Entry 4R8O (X-ray diffraction, 2.50 A resolution); this record covers chain A.

# Chain A
Name: Uncharacterized protein
From: Bacteroides vulgatus
Reference sequence: A6KZN2 (A6KZN2_BACV8); residues 26-128 here = UniProt positions 26-128
Amino-acid sequence (104 residues; row label = number of the first residue in the row; note: 25 numbers in that range are skipped by the numbering (no residue carries them; nothing is unmodelled there); numbering starts at 0):
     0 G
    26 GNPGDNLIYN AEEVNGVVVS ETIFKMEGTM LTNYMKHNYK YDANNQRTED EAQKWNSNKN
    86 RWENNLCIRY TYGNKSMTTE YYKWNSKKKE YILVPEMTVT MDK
Disordered / not traced: 0, 26-29, 128
Differences from the reference sequence: expression tag (0)
Modified / non-standard residues: Mse-51, Mse-55, Mse-60, Mse-102, Mse-122, Mse-126 (selenomethionine; parent Met)
From the paper describing this entry:
  - interface residues: Mse-122, Val-124, Mse-126

# Overview
From the paper: interface residues Mse-122, Val-124 and Mse-126.
Chain A is Uncharacterized protein (Bacteroides vulgatus); the structure, Crystal structure of a DUF3836
family protein (BVU_1206) from Bacteroides vulgatus ATCC 8482 at 2.50 A ..., was determined by X-ray
diffraction together with 4R03 and 3MSW from the same study.
